9GEN - chains E and I of the 11 polymer chains in the assembly; structure by electron microscopy, 3.76 A resolution.

# Chain E
Molecule: Histone H3.2
Organism: Xenopus laevis
UniProt: P84233 (H32_XENLA); residues 37-135 here correspond to UniProt positions 38-136 (UniProt number = residue number + 1)
Sequence (99 residues; each row starts with the number of its first residue):
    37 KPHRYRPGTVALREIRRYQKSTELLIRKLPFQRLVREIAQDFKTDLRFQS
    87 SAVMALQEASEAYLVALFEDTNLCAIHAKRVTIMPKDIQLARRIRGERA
Disordered / not traced: 37, 135
Differences from the reference sequence: conflict Ala102 (Gly103 in P84233)
Swiss-Prot annotation at these positions:
  - modified residue: Lys37 (N6-methyllysine), Tyr41 (Phosphotyrosine), Lys56 (N6,N6,N6-trimethyllysine), Ser57 (Phosphoserine), Lys64 (N6-(2-hydroxyisobutyryl)lysine), Lys79 (N6,N6,N6-trimethyllysine), Thr80 (Phosphothreonine), Ser86 (Phosphoserine), Thr107 (Phosphothreonine), Lys115 (N6-acetyllysine), Lys122 (N6-(2-hydroxyisobutyryl)lysine)
  - lipidation: Cys110 (S-palmitoyl cysteine)

# Chain I
Molecule: Widom-601 DNA
Sequence (147 nucleotides; row label = number of the first residue in the row; numbers below 1 keep their minus sign (DA-73 is residue -73)):
   -73 ATCGGATGTATATATCTGACACGTGCCTGGAGACTAGGGAGTAATCCCCT
   -23 TGGCGGTTAAAACGCGGGGGACAGCGCGTACGTGCGTTTAAGCGGTGCTA
    27 GAGCTGTCTACGACCAATTGAGCGGCCTCGGCACCGGGATTCTCGAT
Disordered / not traced: -73, 73

# Interface between chain E and chain I
Pairs across the interface (18; chain E residue first):
  Arg40(E) with DG8(I), base contact; DT9(I), hydrogen bond to the base
  Tyr41(E) with DT9(I), sugar contact; DG10(I), phosphate contact
  Gly44(E) with DG8(I), phosphate contact; DT9(I), hydrogen bond to the phosphate
  Thr45(E) with DT9(I), phosphate contact
  Val46(E) with DT9(I), phosphate contact; DG10(I), phosphate contact
  Ala47(E) with DT9(I), hydrogen bond to the phosphate
  Arg49(E) with DG-66(I), sugar contact
  Arg53(E) with DT-65(I), salt bridge to the phosphate
  Lys56(E) with DA-64(I), salt bridge to the phosphate
  Lys64(E) with DG18(I), hydrogen bond to the phosphate
  Leu65(E) with DA17(I), phosphate contact; DG18(I), hydrogen bond to the phosphate
  Arg69(E) with DA17(I), salt bridge to the phosphate
  Arg83(E) with DA26(I), hydrogen bond to the sugar
Other interface residues (no listed pair), chain E (18 interface residues in all): His39, Arg42, Pro43, Arg63, Pro66
Other interface residues (no listed pair), chain I (12 interface residues in all): DA-68, DT-67, DG27

# Overview
Chain E and chain I form an interface of 18 and 12 residues respectively, with 6 hydrogen bonds and 3 salt
bridges. Polar contacts include Arg40(E)-DT9(I), Arg83(E)-DA26(I) and Gly44(E)-DT9(I).
Here chain E is Histone H3.2 (Xenopus laevis) and chain I is Widom-601 DNA. Entry 9GEN (Recombinant
Myeloperoxidase bound to nucleosome core particle) was determined by electron microscopy (same publication as
9GEO, 9GEP, 9GEQ, 9GER, 9IHD, 9IHE and 9IHF).
